Entry 9FA9 (electron microscopy, 2.75 A resolution); this record covers chains B and C of the 4 polymer chains in the assembly.

# Chain B
Molecule: Capsid protein VP2
Source organism: Human coxsackievirus A9 (strain Griggs)
UniProt: P21404 (POLG_CXA9); residues 1-261 here correspond to UniProt positions 70-330 (UniProt number = residue number + 69)
Sequence (261 residues; row label = number of the first residue in the row):
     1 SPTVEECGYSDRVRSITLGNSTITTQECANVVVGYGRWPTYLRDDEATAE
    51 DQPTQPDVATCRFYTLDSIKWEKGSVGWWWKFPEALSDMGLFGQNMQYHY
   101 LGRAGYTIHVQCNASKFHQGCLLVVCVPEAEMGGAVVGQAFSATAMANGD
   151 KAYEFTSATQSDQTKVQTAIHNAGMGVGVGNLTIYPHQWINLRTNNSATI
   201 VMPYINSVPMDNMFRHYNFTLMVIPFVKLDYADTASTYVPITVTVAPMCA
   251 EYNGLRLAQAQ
Not modelled in the structure: 1-9, 260-261
Differences from the reference sequence: variant Val-110 (Leu179 in P21404)
Swiss-Prot annotation at these positions:
  - site: Gln-261 (Cleavage)

# Chain C
Molecule: Capsid protein VP3
Source organism: Human coxsackievirus A9 (strain Griggs)
UniProt: P21404 (POLG_CXA9); residues 1-238 here correspond to UniProt positions 331-568 (UniProt number = residue number + 330)
Sequence (238 residues; numbered 1 to 238; the number before each row is that of its first residue):
     1 GLPTMNTPGSTQFLTSDDFQSPCALPQFDVTPSMNIPGEVKNLMEIAEVD
    51 SVVPVNNVQDTTDQMEMFRIPVTINAPLQQQVFGLRLQPGLDSVFKHTLL
   101 GEILNYYAHWSGSMKLTFVFCGSAMATGKFLIAYSPPGANPPKTRKDAML
   151 GTHIIWDIGLQSSCVLCVPWISQTHYRLVQQDEYTSAGYVTCWYQTGMIV
   201 PPGTPNSSSIMCFASACNDFSVRMLRDTPFISQDNKLQ
Not modelled in the structure: 1, 238
Swiss-Prot annotation at these positions:
  - region: Lys-236 to Gln-238 (Amphipathic alpha-helix)

# Chain B / chain C interface
Pairs across the interface (51; chain B residue first):
  Tyr-35(B) / Gly-38(C)
  Arg-37(B) / Asn-35(C)
  Glu-46(B) / Met-34(C)
  Glu-46(B) / Asn-35(C)
  Lys-116(B) / Ser-123(C)  hydrogen bond (backbone-side chain)
  Lys-116(B) / Ala-124(C)  hydrogen bond (backbone-backbone)
  Lys-116(B) / Met-125(C)
  Phe-117(B) / Ser-123(C)
  Phe-117(B) / Pro-202(C)
  Phe-117(B) / Gly-203(C)
  Phe-117(B) / Thr-204(C)
  Phe-117(B) / Pro-205(C)
  His-118(B) / Ser-123(C)
  Gln-119(B) / Cys-121(C)
  Gln-119(B) / Gly-122(C)
  Gln-119(B) / Ser-123(C)
  Gln-119(B) / Pro-205(C)
  Gln-119(B) / Ser-207(C)  hydrogen bond (side chain-backbone)
  Gln-119(B) / Ser-208(C)
  His-171(B) / Gln-64(C)
  Val-179(B) / Met-65(C)  hydrophobic
  Val-179(B) / Phe-68(C)  hydrophobic
  Gly-180(B) / Val-52(C)  hydrogen bond (backbone-backbone)
  Asn-181(B) / His-97(C)  hydrogen bond (side chain-backbone)
  Asn-181(B) / Thr-98(C)
  Asn-181(B) / Leu-99(C)  hydrogen bond (side chain-backbone)
  Thr-183(B) / Asp-50(C)
  Ile-184(B) / Val-49(C)  hydrophobic
  Trp-189(B) / Met-211(C)  hydrophobic
  Trp-189(B) / Phe-213(C)  hydrophobic
  Asn-191(B) / Phe-120(C)  hydrogen bond (side chain-backbone)
  Arg-193(B) / Phe-120(C)
  Arg-193(B) / Gly-122(C)
  Arg-193(B) / Ser-123(C)  hydrogen bond (side chain-backbone)
  Arg-193(B) / Ala-124(C)
  Arg-193(B) / Ile-158(C)
  Arg-193(B) / Gly-159(C)  hydrogen bond (side chain-backbone)
  Arg-193(B) / Ser-162(C)
  Thr-194(B) / Leu-160(C)
  Ile-205(B) / Pro-37(C)  hydrophobic
  Asn-206(B) / Met-34(C)
  Asn-206(B) / Ile-36(C)
  Ser-207(B) / Met-34(C)
  Val-208(B) / Met-34(C)
  Pro-209(B) / Met-34(C)
  Phe-226(B) / Arg-69(C)  hydrogen bond (backbone-side chain)
  Val-227(B) / Cys-121(C)  hydrophobic
  Lys-228(B) / Glu-66(C)  salt bridge
  Lys-228(B) / Arg-69(C)
  Asp-230(B) / Pro-205(C)
  Ala-232(B) / Gly-203(C)
Also at the interface, not in a pair above, chain B (35 interface residues in all): Gly-120, Cys-121, Ser-157, Ile-170, Tyr-204, Ile-224, Pro-225, Tyr-231
Also at the interface, not in a pair above, chain C (41 interface residues in all): Ser-33, Ile-46, Ser-51, Asp-63, Val-119, Ala-126, Ser-209

# Overview
35 residues of chain B face 41 of chain C across their interface; the contacts include 10 hydrogen bonds and 1
salt bridge. Polar pairs include Lys-228(B)/Glu-66(C), Lys-116(B)/Ser-123(C) and Gln-119(B)/Ser-207(C).
Chain B is Capsid protein VP2 and chain C is Capsid protein VP3, both from Human coxsackievirus A9 (strain
Griggs); the structure, Coxsackievirus A9 bound with compound 16 (CL298), was determined by electron
microscopy together with 8S7J, 9EXI, 9FCZ, 9FGN, 9FO2, 9FO5 and 9FP5 from the same study.
